7CLD - chains A and F of the 6 polymer chains in the assembly; structure by X-ray diffraction, 2.61 A resolution.

# Chain A
Molecule: Tubulin alpha-1B chain
From: Sus scrofa
UniProtKB: Q2XVP4 (TBA1B_PIG); numbering as in UniProt (aligned over 1-450)
Sequence (450 residues; each row starts with the number of its first residue):
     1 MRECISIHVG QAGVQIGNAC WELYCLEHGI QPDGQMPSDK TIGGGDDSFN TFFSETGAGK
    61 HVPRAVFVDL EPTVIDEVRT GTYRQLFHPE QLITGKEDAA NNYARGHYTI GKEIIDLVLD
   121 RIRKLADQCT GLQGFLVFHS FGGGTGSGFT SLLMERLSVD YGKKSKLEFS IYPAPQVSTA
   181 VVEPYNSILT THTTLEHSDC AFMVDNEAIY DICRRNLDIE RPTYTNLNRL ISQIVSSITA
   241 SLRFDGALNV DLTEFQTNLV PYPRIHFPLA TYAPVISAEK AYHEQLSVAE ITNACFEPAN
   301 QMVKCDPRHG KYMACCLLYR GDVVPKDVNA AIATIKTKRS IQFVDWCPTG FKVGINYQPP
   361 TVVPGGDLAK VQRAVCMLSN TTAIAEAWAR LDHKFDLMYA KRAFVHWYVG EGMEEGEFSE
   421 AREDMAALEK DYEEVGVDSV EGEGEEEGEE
Not modelled in the structure: 439-450
Swiss-Prot annotation at these positions:
  - motif: Met1 to Cys4 (MREC motif)
  - active site: Glu254
  - binding site (GTP): Gly10, Gln11, Ala12, Gln15, Glu71, Ala99, Ser140, Gly143, Gly144, Thr145, Gly146, Thr179, Glu183, Asn206, Tyr224, Asn228, Leu252
  - binding site (Mg(2+)): Glu71
  - modified residue: Lys40 (N6,N6,N6-trimethyllysine), Ser48 (Phosphoserine), Ser232 (Phosphoserine), Tyr282 (3'-nitrotyrosine), Arg339 (Omega-N-methylarginine), Ser439 (Phosphoserine), Glu443 (5-glutamyl polyglutamate), Glu445 (5-glutamyl polyglutamate)
  - cross-link (Glycyl lysine isopeptide (Lys-Gly)): Lys326 (interchain with G-Cter in ubiquitin), Lys370 (interchain with G-Cter in ubiquitin)
Bound ions: Ca2+: Asp39, Thr41, Gly44, Glu55
Residues lining bound ligands: GTP (guanosine-5'-triphosphate): Gly10, Gln11, Ala12, Gln15, Ile16, Asp69, Asp98, Ala99, Ala100, Asn101, Ser140, Gly142, Gly143, Gly144, Thr145, Gly146, Ile171, Pro173, Val177, Ser178, Thr179, Glu183, Asn206, Tyr224, Leu227, Asn228, Ile231
What the authors report for this chain:
  - binding site for the ligand G2X: Asn206, Asp211, Arg221, Thr223, Tyr224, Asn329
  - binding site for GTP: Tyr224

# Chain F
Molecule: Tubulin tyrosine ligase
From: Gallus gallus
UniProtKB: E1BQ43 (E1BQ43_CHICK); residue numbers follow UniProt; this construct covers 1-378
Sequence (384 residues; numbered 1 to 384; the number before each row is that of its first residue):
     1 MYTFVVRDEN SSVYAEVSRL LLATGQWKRL RKDNPRFNLM LGERNRLPFG RLGHEPGLVQ
    61 LVNYYRGADK LCRKASLVKL IKTSPELSES CTWFPESYVI YPTNLKTPVA PAQNGIRHLI
   121 NNTRTDEREV FLAAYNRRRE GREGNVWIAK SSAGAKGEGI LISSEASELL DFIDEQGQVH
   181 VIQKYLEKPL LLEPGHRKFD IRSWVLVDHL YNIYLYREGV LRTSSEPYNS ANFQDKTCHL
   241 TNHCIQKEYS KNYGRYEEGN EMFFEEFNQY LMDALNTTLE NSILLQIKHI IRSCLMCIEP
   301 AISTKHLHYQ SFQLFGFDFM VDEELKVWLI EVNGAPACAQ KLYAELCQGI VDVAISSVFP
   361 LADTGQKTSQ PTSIFIKLHH HHHH
Not modelled in the structure: 104-124, 364-371, 381-384
Sequence notes: expression tag (379-384)
Bound ions: Mg2+: Glu331 (together with AMP-PCP)
Residues lining bound ligands: AMP-PCP (ACP; phosphomethylphosphonic acid adenylate ester): Lys74, Pro95, Ile148, Lys150, Ile160, Gln183, Lys184, Tyr185, Leu186, Lys198, Asp200, Arg202, Arg222, His239, Leu240, Thr241, Asn242, Asp318, Met320, Ile330, Glu331, Asn333

# Interface between chain A and chain F
Residue-residue contacts (22; chain A residue first):
  Gln176(A) with Pro56(F)
  Glu207(A) with His54(F), salt bridge
  Glu297(A) with His306(F)
  Lys304(A) with Gly53(F), hydrogen bond (side chain-backbone); His54(F); His308(F)
  Asp306(A) with Arg66(F)
  Arg308(A) with Pro300(F), hydrogen bond (side chain-backbone); Ala301(F); Ile302(F); Ser303(F), hydrogen bond (side chain-backbone)
  His309(A) with Arg66(F), hydrogen bond (side chain-backbone); Gly67(F), hydrogen bond (side chain-backbone); Ala301(F)
  Ser340(A) with Pro300(F); Ala301(F)
  Glu386(A) with Arg66(F), salt bridge
  Arg390(A) with Gly50(F); His54(F)
  His393(A) with Asp33(F), salt bridge; Arg51(F), hydrogen bond
  Glu433(A) with Arg46(F), salt bridge
Also at the interface, not in a pair above, chain A (17 interface residues in all): Pro298, Cys305, Lys338, Ala389, Leu397
Also at the interface, not in a pair above, chain F (16 interface residues in all): Leu307

# Summary
17 residues of chain A and 16 residues of chain F are in contact, with 6 hydrogen bonds and 4 salt bridges.
Polar pairs include Glu207(A)-His54(F), Glu386(A)-Arg66(F) and His393(A)-Asp33(F). From the paper: a binding
site for the ligand G2X at Asn206(A), Asp211(A) and Arg221(A) among others; a binding site for GTP at
Tyr224(A).
Chain A is Tubulin alpha-1B chain (Sus scrofa) and chain F is Tubulin tyrosine ligase (Gallus gallus); the
structure, Crystal structure of T2R-TTL-Cevipabulin complex, was determined by X-ray diffraction (same
publication as 7DP8).
